PDB entry 2FAK | X-ray diffraction, 2.80 A resolution | chains I and Y of the 28 polymer chains in the assembly

== Chain I ==
Protein: Proteasome component PUP3
Source organism: Saccharomyces cerevisiae
Notes: EC 3.4.25.1
UniProt: P25451 (PSB3_YEAST); the construct lacks a stretch of the UniProt sequence and is renumbered around it, so the offset changes along the chain: -8 to -1 = UniProt 2-9; 1-36 = UniProt 10-45; 38-105 = UniProt 46-113; 106-122 = UniProt 117-133; 2 more segments
Chain sequence (204 residues; numbered -8 to 194 plus 4 insertion-coded residues; 3 numbers in that range are skipped by the numbering (no residue carries them; nothing is unmodelled there); the number before each row is that of its first residue; a row labelled like 10A-10C holds insertion residues (10A, then the next letters in order); numbers below 1 keep their minus sign (Ser-8 is residue -8)):
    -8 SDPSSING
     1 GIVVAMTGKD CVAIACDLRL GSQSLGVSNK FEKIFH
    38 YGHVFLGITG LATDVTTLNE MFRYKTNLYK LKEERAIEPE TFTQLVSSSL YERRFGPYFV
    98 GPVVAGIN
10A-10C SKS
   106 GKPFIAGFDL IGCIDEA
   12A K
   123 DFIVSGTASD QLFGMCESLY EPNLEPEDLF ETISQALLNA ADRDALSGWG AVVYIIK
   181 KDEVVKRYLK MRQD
UniProt features mapped onto this chain:
  - modified residue: Ser22 (Phosphoserine)
  - cross-link: Lys62 (Glycyl lysine isopeptide (Lys-Gly) (interchain with G-Cter in ubiquitin))

== Chain Y ==
Protein: Proteasome component PRE2
Source organism: Saccharomyces cerevisiae
Notes: EC 3.4.25.1
UniProt: P30656 (PSB5_YEAST); the construct lacks a stretch of the UniProt sequence and is renumbered around it, so the offset changes along the chain: 1-105 = UniProt 76-180; 106-181 = UniProt 183-258; 183-211 = UniProt 259-287
Chain sequence (212 residues; row label = number of the first residue in the row; note: 1 number in that range is skipped by the numbering (no residue carries it; nothing is unmodelled there); a row labelled like 10A-10B holds insertion residues (10A, then the next letters in order)):
     1 TTTLAFRFQG GIIVAVDSRA TAGNWVASQT VKKVIEINPF LLGTMAGGAA DCQFWETWLG
    61 SQCRLHELRE KERISVAAAS KILSNLVYQY KGAGLSMGTM ICGYT
10A-10B RK
   106 EGPTIYYVDS DGTRLKGDIF CVGSGQTFAY GVLDSNYKWD LSVEDALYLG KRSILAAAHR
   166 DAYSGGSVNL YHVTED
   183 GWIYHGNHDV GELFWKVKEE EGSFNNVIG
Residues lining bound ligands: Salinosporamide A, bound form (SA1; (3ar,6r,6as)-6-((S)-((S)-cyclohex-2-enyl)(hydroxy)methyl)-6a-methyl-4-oxo-hexahydro-2H-furo[3,2-c]pyrrole-6-carbaldehyde): Thr1, Arg19, Ala20, Thr21, Val31, Lys32, Lys33, Met45, Ala46, Gly47, Gly48, Ala49, Ser129, Tyr168

== Chain I / chain Y interface ==
Residue-residue contacts - 45 pairs, chain I then chain Y:
  Arg19(I) with Ala167(Y)
  Ser24(I) with Arg165(Y); Asp166(Y); Ala167(Y), hydrogen bond (backbone-backbone); Tyr168(Y)
  Leu25(I) with Phe133(Y), hydrophobic; Arg165(Y)
  Gly26(I) with Arg165(Y), hydrogen bond (backbone-side chain)
  Asn29(I) with Asn208(Y), hydrogen bond; Val209(Y)
  Lys30(I) with Asn208(Y), hydrogen bond (side chain-backbone); Ile210(Y)
  Gln133(I) with Trp25(Y)
  Asp164(I) with Gln29(Y)
  Arg165(I) with Asn24(Y); Trp25(Y); Val26(Y), hydrogen bond (side chain-backbone); Ala27(Y), hydrogen bond (side chain-backbone); Ser28(Y)
  Asp166(I) with Asn24(Y); Val26(Y)
  Ala167(I) with Asn24(Y), hydrogen bond (backbone-backbone); Val26(Y); Ala167(Y); Tyr168(Y), hydrophobic
  Leu168(I) with Asn24(Y)
  Trp171(I) with His164(Y), hydrogen bond (side chain-backbone); Arg165(Y)
  Lys190(I) with Trp197(Y); Gly211(Y)
  Met191(I) with Trp197(Y)
  Arg192(I) with Gln29(Y); Gly171(Y), hydrogen bond (side chain-backbone); Asp191(Y), salt bridge; Gly193(Y)
  Gln193(I) with His164(Y), hydrogen bond (backbone-side chain); Phe196(Y); Trp197(Y); Val209(Y)
  Asp194(I) with Arg19(Y), salt bridge; Ala163(Y); Ser169(Y); Gly170(Y); Gly171(Y), hydrogen bond (side chain-backbone); Val192(Y)
Interface residues without a listed pair, chain I (21 interface residues in all): Ser-4, Gln23, Val27

== In short ==
Chain I and chain Y form an interface of 21 and 26 residues respectively; the contacts include 11 hydrogen
bonds and 2 salt bridges. Polar contacts include Arg192(I)-Asp191(Y), Asp194(I)-Arg19(Y) and
Gly26(I)-Arg165(Y). Bound to chain Y: Salinosporamide A, bound form.
Here chain I is Proteasome component PUP3 and chain Y is Proteasome component PRE2, both from Saccharomyces
cerevisiae. Entry 2FAK (Crystal structure of Salinosporamide A in complex with the yeast 20S proteasome) was
determined by X-ray diffraction.
